4RB1 - chains B and D of the 3 polymer chains in the assembly; structure by X-ray diffraction, 2.75 A resolution.

Chain B:
Name: DNA-binding transcriptional dual regulator of siderophore biosynthesis and transport(Fur family)
From: Magnetospirillum gryphiswaldense
UniProt: V6F4Q0 (V6F4Q0_9PROT); residue numbers follow UniProt; this construct covers 1-143
Amino-acid sequence (145 residues; each row starts with the number of its first residue; numbers below 1 keep their minus sign (Gly-1 is residue -1)):
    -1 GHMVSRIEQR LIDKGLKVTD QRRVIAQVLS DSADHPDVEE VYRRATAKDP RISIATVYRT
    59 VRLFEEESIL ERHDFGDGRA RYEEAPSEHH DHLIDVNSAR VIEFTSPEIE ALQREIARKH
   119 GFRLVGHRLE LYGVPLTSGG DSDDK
Not modelled in the structure: -1, 49, 96, 134-143
Construct notes: expression tag (-1 to 0); engineered mutation Leu9 (Cys in V6F4Q0), Leu14 (Met in V6F4Q0), Val16 (Met in V6F4Q0)
Bound ions: Mn2+ site 1: His33, Glu81, His88, His90, Glu101; Mn2+ site 2: His87, Asp89, Glu108, His125
Reported in the primary citation:
  - binding site for the 25-nt DNA strand (chain D): Lys15, Tyr56, Arg57
  - mutagenesis - H33A/H90A, E108A/H125A: decreased binding to Mn2+
  - mutagenesis - H33A/H90A, E108A/H125A: decreased binding to manganese ions

Chain D:
Molecule: 25-nt DNA strand
Sequence (25 nucleotides; numbered 603 to 627; the number before each row is that of its first residue):
   603 CGCGATAATG ATAATCATTA TCCGC
Not modelled in the structure: 627

Interface between chain B and chain D:
Pairs across the interface - 15 pairs, chain B then chain D:
  Thr17(B) with DG604(D), phosphate contact; DC605(D), hydrogen bond to the phosphate
  Gln19(B) with DC605(D), phosphate contact; DG606(D), phosphate contact
  Ile50(B) with DG606(D), hydrogen bond to the phosphate
  Ser51(B) with DG606(D), hydrogen bond to the phosphate
  Ile52(B) with DT608(D), base contact
  Ala53(B) with DG606(D), base contact; DA607(D), base contact; DT608(D), base contact
  Thr54(B) with DC605(D), sugar contact; DG606(D), hydrogen bond to the phosphate
  Arg57(B) with DC605(D), base contact; DG606(D), hydrogen bond to the base; DA607(D), base contact
Also at the interface, not in a pair above, chain B (10 interface residues in all): Lys15, Arg20

Overview:
The interface between chain B and chain D involves 10 residues on one side and 5 on the other, with 5 hydrogen
bonds. Polar pairs include Arg57(B)-DG606(D), Thr17(B)-DC605(D) and Ile50(B)-DG606(D). From the paper: a
binding site for the 25-nt DNA strand (chain D) at Lys15(B), Tyr56(B) and Arg57(B); H33A/H90A and E108A/H125A
of chain B reduce binding to Mn2+.
Chain B is DNA-binding transcriptional dual regulator of siderophore biosynthesis and transport(Fur family)
(Magnetospirillum gryphiswaldense) and chain D is a 25-nt DNA strand; the structure, Crystal structure of
Magnetospirillum gryphiswaldense MSR-1 Fur-Mn2+-E. coli Fur box, was determined by X-ray diffraction,
deposited together with 4RAY, 4RAZ, 4RB0 and 4RB2.
